Entry 7UP1 (X-ray diffraction, 1.11 A resolution); this record covers chain A.

# Chain A
Molecule: Metallo beta-lactamase
From: Klebsiella pneumoniae
UniProtKB: E9NWK5 (E9NWK5_KLEPN); residues 29-270 here = UniProt positions 29-270
Amino-acid sequence (248 residues; each row starts with the number of its first residue):
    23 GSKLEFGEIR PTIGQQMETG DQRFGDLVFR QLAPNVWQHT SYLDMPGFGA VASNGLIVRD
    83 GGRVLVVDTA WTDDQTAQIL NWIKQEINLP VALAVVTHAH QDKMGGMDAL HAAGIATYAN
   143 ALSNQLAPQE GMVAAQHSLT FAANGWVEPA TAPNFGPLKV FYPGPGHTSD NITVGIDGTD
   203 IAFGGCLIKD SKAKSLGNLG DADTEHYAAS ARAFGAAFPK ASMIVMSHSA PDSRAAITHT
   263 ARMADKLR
Disordered / not traced: 23-29
Sequence notes: expression tag (23-28)
Bound ions: Zn2+ site 1: H120, H122, H189 (together with NZR); Zn2+ site 2: D124, C208, H250 (together with NZR); Cd2+ site 1: E152, D223 (shared with 1 residue of chain B); Cd2+ site 2: E227 (shared with 2 residues of chain B)
Residues lining bound ligands: NZR ((2M)-4'-methyl-2-(2H-tetrazol-5-yl)[1,1'-biphenyl]-3-sulfonamide): I35, V73, W93, H120, H122, D124, H189, C208, K211, L218, G219, N220, H250

# Summary
Ligands of chain A: compound NZR. H120, H122 and H189 coordinate Zn2+ site 1. D124, C208 and H250 coordinate
Zn2+ site 2.
Chain A is Metallo beta-lactamase (Klebsiella pneumoniae); the structure, NDM1-inhibitor co-structure, was
determined by X-ray diffraction (same publication as 7UOX, 7UOY, 7UP2 and 7UP3).
